5SYM - chain A; structure by X-ray diffraction, 1.55 A resolution.

# Chain A
Name: Acyl-protein thioesterase 1
Source organism: Homo sapiens
Notes: EC 3.1.2.-
Reference sequence: O75608 (LYPA1_HUMAN); residue numbers follow UniProt; this construct covers 1-230
Chain sequence (230 residues; each row starts with the number of its first residue):
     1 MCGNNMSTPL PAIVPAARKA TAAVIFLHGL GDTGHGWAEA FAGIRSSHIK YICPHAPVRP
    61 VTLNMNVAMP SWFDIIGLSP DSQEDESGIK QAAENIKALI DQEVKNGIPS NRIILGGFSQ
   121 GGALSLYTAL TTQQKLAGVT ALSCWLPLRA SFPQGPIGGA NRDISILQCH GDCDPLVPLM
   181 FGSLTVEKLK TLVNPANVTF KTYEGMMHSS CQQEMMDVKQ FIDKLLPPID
Disordered / not traced: 1-7
Residues lining bound ligands: 71Q (N-[2-chloro-5-(trifluoromethyl)phenyl]-2-[4-(furan-2-carbonyl)piperazin-1-yl]acetamide): Leu-30, Leu-63, Ile-75, Gly-77, Leu-78, Ser-79, Pro-80, Ser-82, Glu-84, Ser-119, Gln-120, Trp-145, Leu-146, Arg-149, Leu-176, Val-177, Pro-178, Phe-181, Leu-184, Thr-185
What the authors report for this chain:
  - catalytic residues: Asp-174
  - binding site for 71Q: Leu-30, Ile-75, Gly-77, Pro-80, Gln-83, Glu-84, Trp-145, Arg-149, Leu-176, Phe-181
  - contacts within the chain: Pro-80/Arg-149 (water-mediated contact)
  - specificity-determining residues: Ile-75
  - mutagenesis - I75L (Ki = 2.2 uM): decreased binding to 71Q
  - mutagenesis - I75L (Ki = 370 nM), I75L/S82A/Q83P (Ki = 1.2 uM), I75L/S82A, I75L/S82A/Q83P/R149H/A150R/S151A (Ki = 180 nM): increased binding to ML349
  - mutagenesis - I75L/S82A/Q83P, I75L/S82A/Q83P/R149H/A150R/S151A: abolished binding to 71Q
  - mutagenesis - Q83P: unchanged binding to 71Q

# In short
Ligands of chain A: compound 71Q. The paper reports the catalytic residue Asp-174; I75L, I75L/S82A/Q83P and
I75L/S82A, among others, increase binding to ML349; 5 substitutions were tested in all.
Chain A is Acyl-protein thioesterase 1 (Homo sapiens); the structure, Cocrystal structure of the human acyl
protein thioesterase 1 with an isoform-selective inhibitor, ML348, was determined by X-ray diffraction,
deposited together with 5SYN.
